5ME1 - chains A and D of the 26 polymer chains in the assembly; structure by electron microscopy, 13.50 A resolution (very low resolution: no residue pairs are listed; an interface is given only as per-side residue counts).

== Chain A ==
Molecule: 16S ribosomal RNA
Organism: Escherichia coli K-12
Sequence (1534 nucleotides; each row starts with the number of its first residue):
     1 AAAUUGAAGAGUUUGAUCAUGGCUCAGAUUGAACGCUGGCGGCAGGCCUA
    51 ACACAUGCAAGUCGAACGGUAACAGGAAGAAGCUUGCUUCUUUGCUGACG
   101 AGUGGCGGACGGGUGAGUAAUGUCUGGGAAACUGCCUGAUGGAGGGGGAU
   151 AACUACUGGAAACGGUAGCUAAUACCGCAUAACGUCGCAAGACCAAAGAG
   201 GGGGACCUUCGGGCCUCUUGCCAUCGGAUGUGCCCAGAUGGGAUUAGCUA
   251 GUAGGUGGGGUAACGGCUCACCUAGGCGACGAUCCCUAGCUGGUCUGAGA
   301 GGAUGACCAGCCACACUGGAACUGAGACACGGUCCAGACUCCUACGGGAG
   351 GCAGCAGUGGGGAAUAUUGCACAAUGGGCGCAAGCCUGAUGCAGCCAUGC
   401 CGCGUGUAUGAAGAAGGCCUUCGGGUUGUAAAGUACUUUCAGCGGGGAGG
   451 AAGGGAGUAAAGUUAAUACCUUUGCUCAUUGACGUUACCCGCAGAAGAAG
   501 CACCGGCUAACUCCGUGCCAGCAGCCXCGGUAAUACGGAGGGUGCAAGCG
   551 UUAAUCGGAAUUACUGGGCGUAAAGCGCACGCAGGCGGUUUGUUAAGUCA
   601 GAUGUGAAAUCCCCGGGCUCAACCUGGGAACUGCAUCUGAUACUGGCAAG
   651 CUUGAGUCUCGUAGAGGGGGGUAGAAUUCCAGGUGUAGCGGUGAAAUGCG
   701 UAGAGAUCUGGAGGAAUACCGGUGGCGAAGGCGGCCCCCUGGACGAAGAC
   751 UGACGCUCAGGUGCGAAAGCGUGGGGAGCAAACAGGAUUAGAUACCCUGG
   801 UAGUCCACGCCGUAAACGAUGUCGACUUGGAGGUUGUGCCCUUGAGGCGU
   851 GGCUUCCGGAGCUAACGCGUUAAGUCGACCGCCUGGGGAGUACGGCCGCA
   901 AGGUUAAAACUCAAAUGAAUUGACGGGGGCCCGCACAAGCGGUGGAGCAU
   951 GUGGUUUAAUUCGAUGXAACGCGAAGAACCUUACCUGGUCUUGACAUCCA
  1001 CGGAAGUUUUCAGAGAUGAGAAUGUGCCUUCGGGAACCGUGAGACAGGUG
  1051 CUGCAUGGCUGUCGUCAGCUCGUGUUGUGAAAUGUUGGGUUAAGUCCCGC
  1101 AACGAGCGCAACCCUUAUCCUUUGUUGCCAGCGGUCCGGCCGGGAACUCA
  1151 AAGGAGACUGCCAGUGAUAAACUGGAGGAAGGUGGGGAUGACGUCAAGUC
  1201 AUCAUGGCCCUUACGACCAGGGCUACACACGUGCUACAAUGGCGCAUACA
  1251 AAGAGAAGCGACCUCGCGAGAGCAAGCGGACCUCAUAAAGUGCGUCGUAG
  1301 UCCGGAUUGGAGUCUGCAACUCGACUCCAUGAAGUCGGAAUCGCUAGUAA
  1351 UCGUGGAUCAGAAUGCCACGGUGAAUACGUUCCCGGGCCUUGUACACACC
  1401 GCCCGUXACACCAUGGGAGUGGGUUGCAAAAGAAGUAGGUAGCUUAACCU
  1451 UCGGGAGGGCGCUUACCACUUUGUGAUUCAUGACUGGGGUGAAGUCGUAA
  1501 CAAGGUAACCGUAGGGGAACCUGCGGUUGGAUCA
Modified / non-standard residues: PSU (pseudouridine-5'-monophosphate) at position 516, G7M (N7-methyl-guanosine-5'-monophosphate) at position 527, 2MG (2N-methylguanosine-5'-monophosphate) at position 966, 5MC (5-methylcytidine-5'-monophosphate) at position 967, 2MG (2N-methylguanosine-5'-monophosphate) at position 1207, 4OC (4n,o2'-methylcytidine-5'-monophosphate) at position 1402, 5MC (5-methylcytidine-5'-monophosphate) at position 1407, UR3 (3-methyluridine-5'-monophoshate) at position 1498, 2MG (2N-methylguanosine-5'-monophosphate) at position 1516, MA6 (6N-dimethyladenosine-5'-monophoshate) at position 1518, MA6 (6N-dimethyladenosine-5'-monophoshate) at position 1519

== Chain D ==
Protein: 30S ribosomal protein S4
Organism: Escherichia coli K-12
UniProtKB: P0A7V8 (RS4_ECOLI); residue numbers follow UniProt; this construct covers 1-206
Chain sequence (206 residues; each row starts with the number of its first residue):
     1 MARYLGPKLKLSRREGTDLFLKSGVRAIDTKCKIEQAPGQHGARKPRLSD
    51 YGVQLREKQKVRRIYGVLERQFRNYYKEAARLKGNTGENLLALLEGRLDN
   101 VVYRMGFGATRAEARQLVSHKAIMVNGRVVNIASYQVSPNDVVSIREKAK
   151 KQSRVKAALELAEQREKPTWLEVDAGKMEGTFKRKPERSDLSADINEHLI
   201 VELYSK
Disordered / not traced: 1

== How chain A and chain D interact ==
At this resolution (14 A) residue pairs are not listed: 54 residues of chain A and 69 of chain D lie at the interface.

== Summary ==
54 residues of chain A and 69 residues of chain D are in contact.
Here chain A is 16S ribosomal RNA and chain D is 30S ribosomal protein S4, both from Escherichia coli K-12.
Entry 5ME1 (Structure of the 30S Pre-Initiation Complex 2 (30S IC-2) Stalled by GE81112) was determined by
electron microscopy together with 5ME0 from the same study.
